8ZYZ - chains B and C of the 7 polymer chains in the assembly; structure by electron microscopy, 3.16 A resolution.

# Chain B
Name: PomB
Source organism: Vibrio alginolyticus
UniProt: O06874 (O06874_VIBAL); numbering as in UniProt (aligned over 1-315)
Amino-acid sequence (321 residues; row label = number of the first residue in the row):
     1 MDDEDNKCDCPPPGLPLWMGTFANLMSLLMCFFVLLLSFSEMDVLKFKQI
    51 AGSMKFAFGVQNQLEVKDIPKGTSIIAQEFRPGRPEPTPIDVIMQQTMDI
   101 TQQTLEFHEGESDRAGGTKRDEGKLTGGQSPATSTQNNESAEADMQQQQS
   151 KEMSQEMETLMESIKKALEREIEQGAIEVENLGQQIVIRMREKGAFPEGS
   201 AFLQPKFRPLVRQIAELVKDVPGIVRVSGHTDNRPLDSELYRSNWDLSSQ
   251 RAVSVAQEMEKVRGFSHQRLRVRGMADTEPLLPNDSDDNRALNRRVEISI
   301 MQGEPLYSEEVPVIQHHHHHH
Unresolved in the structure: 1-13, 61-321
Construct notes: engineered mutation Asn24 (Asp in O06874); expression tag (316-321)
From the paper describing this entry:
  - conformationally variable residues (side-chain flip): Asn24
  - specificity-determining residues: Leu35 (by similarity / conservation)

# Chain C
Name: Chemotaxis protein PomA
Source organism: Vibrio alginolyticus
UniProt: O06873 (POMA_VIBAL); residues 1-253 here = UniProt positions 1-253
Amino-acid sequence (253 residues; numbered 1 to 253; the number before each row is that of its first residue):
     1 MDLATLLGLIGGFAFVIMAMVLGGSIGMFVDVTSILIVVGGSIFVVLMKF
    51 TMGQFFGATKIAGKAFMFKADEPEDLIAKIVEMADAARKGGFLALEEMEI
   101 NNTFMQKGIDLLVDGHDADVVRAALKKDIALTDERHTQGTGVFRAFGDVA
   151 PAMGMIGTLVGLVAMLSNMDDPKAIGPAMAVALLTTLYGAILSNMVFFPI
   201 ADKLSLRRDQETLNRRLIMDGVLAIQDGQNPRVIDSYLKNYLNEGKRALE
   251 IDE
Unresolved in the structure: 1-28, 88-99, 252-253
From the paper describing this entry:
  - specificity-determining residues: Met165, Met179 (by similarity / conservation)

# Chain B / chain C interface
Contacting residue pairs - 12 pairs, chain B then chain C:
  Met42(B) - Pro172(C)  hydrophobic
  Phe47(B) - Met169(C)  hydrophobic
  Phe47(B) - Asp170(C)
  Phe47(B) - Pro172(C)  hydrophobic
  Ala51(B) - Met169(C)
  Met54(B) - Leu166(C)
  Met54(B) - Met169(C)  hydrophobic
  Lys55(B) - Ser167(C)
  Lys55(B) - Met169(C)  hydrogen bond (side chain-backbone)
  Phe58(B) - Leu166(C)  hydrophobic
  Phe58(B) - Ser167(C)
  Val60(B) - Ser167(C)
Interface residues without a listed pair, chain C (8 interface residues in all): Val163, Asp171, Lys173

# In short
7 residues of chain B and 8 residues of chain C are in contact; the contacts include 1 hydrogen bond. The
hydrogen-bonded pair is Lys55(B)-Met169(C). From the paper: specificity determinants Leu35(B) and Met165(C)
among others; conformational variability at Asn24(B).
Chain B is PomB and chain C is Chemotaxis protein PomA, both from Vibrio alginolyticus; the structure,
Bacterial flagellar sodium-driven stator PomA5PomB2(D24N) with 100 mM NaCl, was determined by electron
microscopy (same publication as 8ZYV, 8ZYW, 8ZZ0 and 9IJM).
